PDB entry 6V47 | X-ray diffraction, 2.80 A resolution | chains B and D of the 6 polymer chains in the assembly

[Chain B (and D)]
Protein: Hemagglutinin HA2 chain
Organism: Influenza A virus (A/duck/Memphis/546/1974(H11N9))
Notes: chain D of this document is another copy of the same molecule, construct and numbering; everything in this record applies to it too
Reference sequence: A2V851 (A2V851_9INFA); residues 1-174 here correspond to UniProt positions 343-516 (UniProt number = residue number + 342)
Amino-acid sequence (181 residues; each row starts with the number of its first residue):
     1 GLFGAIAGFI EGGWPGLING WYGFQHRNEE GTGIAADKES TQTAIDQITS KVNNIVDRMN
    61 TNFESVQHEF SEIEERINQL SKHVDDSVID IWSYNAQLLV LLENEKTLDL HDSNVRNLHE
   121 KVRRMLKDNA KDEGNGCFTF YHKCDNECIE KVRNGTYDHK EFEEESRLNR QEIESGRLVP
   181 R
Not modelled in the structure: 1-6, 174-181
Sequence notes: expression tag (175-181)
Disulfide bonds: Cys144-Cys148

[Chain B / chain D interface]
Contacting residue pairs (32; chain B residue first):
  Ile10(B) - Arg124(D)
  Arg76(B) - His68(D)
  Arg76(B) - Glu69(D)  hydrogen bond (side chain-backbone)
  Arg76(B) - Phe70(D)
  Arg76(B) - Glu74(D)  salt bridge
  Gln79(B) - His68(D)
  Leu80(B) - Ser81(D)
  His83(B) - Phe63(D)
  His83(B) - Glu64(D)
  His83(B) - Val66(D)
  His83(B) - Asp85(D)  salt bridge
  Val84(B) - Val84(D)  hydrophobic
  Ser87(B) - Phe63(D)
  Asp90(B) - Thr61(D)
  Asp90(B) - Asn62(D)
  Asp90(B) - Trp92(D)
  Ile91(B) - Ile91(D)  hydrophobic
  Ile91(B) - Trp92(D)  hydrophobic
  Tyr94(B) - Met59(D)
  Tyr94(B) - Thr61(D)
  Tyr94(B) - Trp92(D)  hydrophobic
  Tyr94(B) - Asn95(D)  hydrogen bond (side chain-backbone)
  Tyr94(B) - Leu99(D)
  Gln97(B) - Met59(D)
  Leu98(B) - Met59(D)
  Leu98(B) - Leu99(D)  hydrophobic
  Leu101(B) - Met59(D)  hydrophobic
  Leu102(B) - Glu103(D)
  Glu105(B) - Lys106(D)  salt bridge
  Lys131(B) - Asp128(D)  salt bridge
  Glu133(B) - Lys127(D)  salt bridge
  Gly134(B) - Arg124(D)
Also at the interface, not in a pair above, chain B (20 interface residues in all): Ile77, Asn95
Also at the interface, not in a pair above, chain D (26 interface residues in all): Asn54, Ile77, Leu80, Val88

[Overview]
Chain B and chain D form an interface of 20 and 26 residues respectively; the contacts include 2 hydrogen
bonds and 5 salt bridges. Among the polar pairs are Arg76(B)-Glu74(D), His83(B)-Asp85(D) and
Glu105(B)-Lys106(D).
Both chains are Hemagglutinin HA2 chain (Influenza A virus (A/duck/Memphis/546/1974(H11N9))). Entry 6V47 (The
crystal structure of hemagglutinin from A/duck/Memphis/546/1974 (H11N9)) was determined by X-ray diffraction
together with 6V44, 6V46, 6V48 and 6V49 from the same study.
